Entry 2PHA (X-ray diffraction, 1.90 A resolution); this record covers chain A.

[Chain A]
Protein: Arginase-1
Organism: Homo sapiens
Notes: EC 3.5.3.1
Reference sequence: P05089 (ARGI1_HUMAN); residues 1-322 here = UniProt positions 1-322
Sequence (322 residues; numbered 1 to 322; the number before each row is that of its first residue):
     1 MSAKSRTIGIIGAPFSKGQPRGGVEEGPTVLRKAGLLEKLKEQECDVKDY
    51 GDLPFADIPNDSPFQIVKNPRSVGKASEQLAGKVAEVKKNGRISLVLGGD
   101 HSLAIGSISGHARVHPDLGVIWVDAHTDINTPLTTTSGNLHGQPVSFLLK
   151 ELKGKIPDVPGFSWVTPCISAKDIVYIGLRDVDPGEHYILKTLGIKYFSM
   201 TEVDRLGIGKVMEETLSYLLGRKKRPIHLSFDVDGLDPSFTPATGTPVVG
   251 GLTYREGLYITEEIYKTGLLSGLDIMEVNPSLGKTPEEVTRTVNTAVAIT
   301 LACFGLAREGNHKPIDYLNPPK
Disordered / not traced: 1-4, 319-322
Metal / ion sites: Mn2+ site 1: His101, Asp124, Asp128, Asp232; Mn2+ site 2: Asp124, His126, Asp232, Asp234
Swiss-Prot annotation at these positions:
  - binding site (Mn(2+)): His101, Asp124, His126, Asp128, Asp232, Asp234
  - binding site (substrate): His126 to Asn130, Ser137 to Asn139, Asp183, Thr246, Glu277
  - modified residue: Lys17 (N6-succinyllysine), Ser62 (Phosphoserine), Ser72 (Phosphoserine), Lys75 (N6-succinyllysine), Ser163 (Phosphoserine), Ser217 (Phosphoserine)
  - natural variant: Ile11 (I11T: In ARGIN), Gly27 (G27D: In ARGIN), Gly74 (G74V: In ARGIN), Ala125 (A125V: In ARGIN), Thr134 (T134I: In ARGIN), Gly138 (G138V: In ARGIN), Arg180 (R180T: In ARGIN), Gly235 (G235R: In ARGIN), Arg308 (R308Q: In ARGIN)

[Summary]
His101, Asp124, Asp128 and Asp232 form the Mn2+ site 1. The Mn2+ site 2 is built by Asp124, His126, Asp232 and
Asp234. UniProt lists 6 Mn2+-binding residues and 11 substrate-binding residues.
Chain A is Arginase-1 (Homo sapiens); the structure, Crystal structure of native, unliganded human arginase at
1.90 resolution, was determined by X-ray diffraction, deposited together with 2ZAV and 2PHO.
